Entry 4PEQ (X-ray diffraction, 2.21 A resolution); this record covers chains A and B.

Chain A:
Name: Ribonuclease pancreatic
Organism: Bos taurus
Notes: EC 3.1.27.5
Reference sequence: P61823 (RNAS1_BOVIN); residues 1-124 here correspond to UniProt positions 27-150 (UniProt number = residue number + 26)
Amino-acid sequence (124 residues; row label = number of the first residue in the row):
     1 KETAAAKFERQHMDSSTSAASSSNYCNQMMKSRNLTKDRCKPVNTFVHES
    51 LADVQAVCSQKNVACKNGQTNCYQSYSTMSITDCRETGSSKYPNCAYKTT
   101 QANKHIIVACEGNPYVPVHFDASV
Cystine bridges: Cys26-Cys84, Cys40-Cys95, Cys58-Cys110, Cys65-Cys72
UniProt features mapped onto this chain:
  - active site: His12 (Proton acceptor), His119 (Proton donor)
  - binding site (substrate): Lys7, Arg10, Lys41 to Thr45, Lys66, Arg85
  - glycosylation: Lys1 (N-linked (Glc) (glycation) lysine), Lys7 (N-linked (Glc) (glycation) lysine), Asn34 (N-linked (GlcNAc...) asparagine), Lys37 (N-linked (Glc) (glycation) lysine), Lys41 (N-linked (Glc) (glycation) lysine)

Chain B:
Name: Ribonuclease/angiogenin inhibitor 1
Organism: Bos taurus
Reference sequence: Q3SZN8 (Q3SZN8_BOVIN); residues 1-456 here = UniProt positions 1-456
Amino-acid sequence (456 residues; row label = number of the first residue in the row):
     1 MKLDIQCEQLSDARWTELLPLIQQYEVVRLDDCGLTEVRCKDIGSALQAN
    51 ASLTELSLRTNELGDGGVLLVLQGLQSPTCKIQKLSLQNCCLTEAGCGVL
   101 PGVLRSLPTLRELHLSDNPLGDAGLRLLCEGLLDPRCRLEKLQLEYCSLT
   151 AASCEPLAAVLRATRDLKELVVSNNDIGEAGVQALCRGLAESACQLETLK
   201 LENCGLTAANCKDLCGIVASQASLKDLDLGSNRLGDAGLAELCPGLLSPS
   251 SQLRTLWLWECDLTVSGCRELCRVLQAKEALKELSLAGNSLGDEGAQLLC
   301 ESLLQPGCQLESLWVKSCGFTAACCQHFSSMLTQNKHLLELQLSSNPLGD
   351 AGVHVLCQALGQPGTVLRVLWVGDCELTNSSCGGLASLLLASPSLRELDL
   401 SNNGLGDPGVLQLLGSLEQPACSLEQLVLYDIYWTEAVDERLRAVEESKP
   451 GLRIIS
Disordered / not traced: 135-137

Chain A / chain B interface:
Residue-residue contacts - 47 pairs, chain A then chain B:
  Lys1(A) with Glu440(B), salt bridge; Arg443(B)
  Glu2(A) with Arg443(B), hydrogen bond (backbone-side chain)
  Lys7(A) with Ser456(B), hydrogen bond
  Gln11(A) with Ser456(B), hydrogen bond (side chain-backbone)
  Asn24(A) with Asn89(B); Asp117(B)
  Gln28(A) with Asn89(B), hydrogen bond
  Lys31(A) with Gln6(B), hydrogen bond
  Ser32(A) with Cys7(B)
  Asp38(A) with Arg453(B), salt bridge
  Arg39(A) with Trp371(B); Glu397(B), salt bridge; Gln426(B), hydrogen bond; Val428(B); Tyr430(B), hydrogen bond (backbone-side chain)
  Cys40(A) with Tyr430(B)
  Lys41(A) with Tyr430(B); Asp431(B), salt bridge
  Pro42(A) with Tyr430(B)
  Val43(A) with Asn402(B); Asp431(B)
  Asn67(A) with Gly404(B); Leu405(B), hydrogen bond (side chain-backbone); Gly406(B); Tyr433(B), hydrogen bond (side chain-backbone)
  Gln69(A) with Asp407(B); Tyr433(B); Thr435(B)
  Asn71(A) with Tyr433(B), hydrogen bond
  Gly88(A) with Trp257(B); Trp259(B); Trp314(B)
  Ser89(A) with Glu202(B); Asp228(B), hydrogen bond; Trp259(B), hydrogen bond
  Ser90(A) with Trp314(B)
  Lys91(A) with Trp257(B); Glu283(B), salt bridge; Trp314(B)
  Ala109(A) with Tyr433(B), hydrophobic
  Glu111(A) with Tyr433(B), hydrogen bond; Thr435(B); Glu436(B), hydrogen bond (side chain-backbone)
  Val118(A) with Tyr433(B), hydrophobic
  His119(A) with Asp431(B); Tyr433(B)
Other interface residues (no listed pair), chain A (32 interface residues in all): His12, Ser23, Leu35, Lys37, Cys65, Lys66, Thr87
Other interface residues (no listed pair), chain B (35 interface residues in all): Asp32, Thr60, Tyr146, Asn379, Asp399, Ile432, Ile455

Summary:
32 residues of chain A face 35 of chain B across their interface; the contacts include 14 hydrogen bonds and 5
salt bridges. Polar pairs include Lys1(A)-Glu440(B), Asp38(A)-Arg453(B) and Arg39(A)-Glu397(B). From UniProt:
active-site residues His12(A) and His119(A) and 9 substrate-binding residues on chain A.
Chain A is Ribonuclease pancreatic and chain B is Ribonuclease/angiogenin inhibitor 1, both from Bos taurus;
the structure, Structure of bovine ribonuclease inhibitor complexed with bovine ribonuclease I, was determined
by X-ray diffraction together with 3TSR from the same study.
